PDB entry 1VIE | X-ray diffraction, 1.70 A resolution | chain A

[Chain A]
Name: Dihydrofolate reductase
From: Escherichia coli
Notes: EC 1.5.1.3
Reference sequence: P00383 (DYR21_ECOLI); residue numbers follow UniProt; this construct covers 17-78
Sequence (62 residues; numbered 17 to 78; the number before each row is that of its first residue):
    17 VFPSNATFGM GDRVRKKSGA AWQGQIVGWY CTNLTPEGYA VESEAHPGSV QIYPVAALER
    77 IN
Not modelled in the structure: 17-18
Curated features (UniProtKB/Swiss-Prot):
  - binding site (NADP(+)): K32 to A36, V66 to Y69
  - binding site (substrate): I68
  - mutagenesis: S65 (S65A: No effect), Q67 (Q67C: Decreases affinity for NADPH and dihydrofolate about 9-fold; Q67H: Increases affinity for dihydrofolate 36-fold. Increases affinity for NADPH 110-fold), I68 (I68L/M: Decreases affinity for dihydrofolate about 5-fold. Decreases affinity for NADPH about 7-fold), Y69 (Y69F: Decreases affinity for dihydrofolate about 9-fold. Decreases affinity for NADPH about 22-fold; Y69H: Decreases affinity for dihydrofolate about 9-fold. Decreases affinity for NADPH about 60-fold)

[In short]
From UniProt: 9 NADP+-binding residues, substrate-binding residue I68 and 4 mutagenesis sites.
Chain A is Dihydrofolate reductase (Escherichia coli); the structure, Structure of dihydrofolate reductase,
was determined by X-ray diffraction together with 1VIF from the same study.
